8YM5 - chains K and J of the 10 polymer chains in the assembly; structure by X-ray diffraction, 2.09 A resolution.

Chain K (and J):
Name: CASP8 and FADD-like apoptosis regulator subunit p43
Organism: Homo sapiens
Notes: chain J of this document is another copy of the same molecule, construct and numbering; everything in this record applies to it too
UniProt: O15519 (CFLAR_HUMAN); residue numbers follow UniProt; this construct covers 1-181
Amino-acid sequence (184 residues; numbered -2 to 181; the number before each row is that of its first residue; numbers below 1 keep their minus sign (Gly-2 is residue -2)):
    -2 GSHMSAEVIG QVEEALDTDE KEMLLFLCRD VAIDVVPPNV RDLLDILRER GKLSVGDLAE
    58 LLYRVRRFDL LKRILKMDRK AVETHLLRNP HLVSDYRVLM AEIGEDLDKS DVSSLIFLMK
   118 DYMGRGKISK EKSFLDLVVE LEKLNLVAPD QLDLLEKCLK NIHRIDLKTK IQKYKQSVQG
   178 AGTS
Unresolved in the structure: -2 to -1, 176-181 (chain J: -2 to 0, 126-127, 176-181)
Modified positions: Mse1, Mse20, Mse74, Mse97, Mse116, Mse120 (selenomethionine; parent Met)
Sequence notes: expression tag (-2 to 0); engineered mutation Gly7 (His in O15519)
What the authors report for this chain:
  - mutagenesis - H7G/R38D, H7G/E46A, H7G/K140D, H7G/K124D: decreased binding to Caspase-8
  - self-association interface (contacts with another copy of this molecule): Arg38, Lys124, Lys140

Chain K / chain J interface:
Contacting residue pairs (29):
  Ile30(K) - Arg70(J)
  Asp31(K) - Glu11(J)
  Asp31(K) - Ala12(J)
  Asp31(K) - Arg70(J)  salt bridge
  Mse120(K) - Arg63(J)  hydrogen bond (backbone-side chain)
  Gly121(K) - Arg63(J)
  Arg122(K) - Arg63(J)
  Gly123(K) - Glu102(J)
  Gly123(K) - Asp103(J)
  Lys124(K) - Glu102(J)  hydrogen bond (backbone-backbone)
  Lys124(K) - Asp103(J)
  Lys124(K) - Leu104(J)
  Lys124(K) - Asp105(J)  salt bridge
  Lys124(K) - Asp108(J)  salt bridge
  Lys124(K) - Arg161(J)
  Ser126(K) - Asp105(J)  hydrogen bond
  Lys127(K) - Lys106(J)
  Glu139(K) - Asp66(J)
  Lys140(K) - Asp14(J)  salt bridge
  Lys140(K) - Glu17(J)  salt bridge
  Lys140(K) - Arg63(J)
  Lys140(K) - Arg64(J)
  Lys140(K) - Phe65(J)  hydrogen bond (backbone-backbone)
  Lys140(K) - Asp66(J)  hydrogen bond (backbone-backbone)
  Leu141(K) - Arg63(J)
  Leu141(K) - Phe65(J)
  Asn142(K) - Phe65(J)  hydrogen bond (side chain-backbone)
  Asn142(K) - Asp66(J)  hydrogen bond (side chain-backbone)
  Asn142(K) - Lys69(J)
Also at the interface, not in a pair above, chain K (15 interface residues in all): Val32, Val33
Also at the interface, not in a pair above, chain J (18 interface residues in all): Gln8

Overview:
15 residues of chain K face 18 of chain J across their interface, with 7 hydrogen bonds and 5 salt bridges.
Polar pairs include Asp31(K)-Arg70(J), Lys124(K)-Asp105(J) and Lys124(K)-Asp108(J). The paper reports that
H7G/R38D, H7G/E46A and H7G/K140D of chain K, among others, reduce binding to Caspase-8; a self-association
interface involving Arg38(K), Lys124(K) and Lys140(K).
Both chains are CASP8 and FADD-like apoptosis regulator subunit p43 (Homo sapiens). Entry 8YM5 (Structure of
Caspase-8/cFLIP death effector domain assembly) was determined by X-ray diffraction, deposited together with
8YM4, 8YM6, 8YNI, 8YNK, 8YNL, 8YNM and 8YNN.
